PDB entry 4RB1 | X-ray diffraction, 2.75 A resolution | chains A and D of the 3 polymer chains in the assembly

[Chain A]
Name: DNA-binding transcriptional dual regulator of siderophore biosynthesis and transport(Fur family)
Organism: Magnetospirillum gryphiswaldense
Reference sequence: V6F4Q0 (V6F4Q0_9PROT); numbering as in UniProt (aligned over 1-143)
Sequence (145 residues; numbered -1 to 143; the number before each row is that of its first residue; numbers below 1 keep their minus sign (Gly-1 is residue -1)):
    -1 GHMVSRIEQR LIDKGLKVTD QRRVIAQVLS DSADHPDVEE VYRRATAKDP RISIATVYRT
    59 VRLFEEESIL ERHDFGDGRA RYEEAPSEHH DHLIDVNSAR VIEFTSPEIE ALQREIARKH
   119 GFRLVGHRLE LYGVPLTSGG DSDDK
Unresolved in the structure: -1 to 1, 134-143
Construct notes: expression tag (-1 to 0); engineered mutation Leu9 (Cys in V6F4Q0), Leu14 (Met in V6F4Q0), Val16 (Met in V6F4Q0)
Metal / ion sites: Mn2+ site 1: His33, Glu81, His88, His90, Glu101; Mn2+ site 2: His87, Asp89, Glu108, His125
What the authors report for this chain:
  - binding site for the 25-nt DNA strand (chain D): Lys15, Tyr56, Arg57
  - mutagenesis - H33A/H90A, E108A/H125A: decreased binding to Mn2+
  - mutagenesis - H33A/H90A, E108A/H125A: decreased binding to manganese ions

[Chain D]
Molecule: 25-nt DNA strand
Sequence (25 nucleotides; row label = number of the first residue in the row):
   603 CGCGATAATG ATAATCATTA TCCGC
Unresolved in the structure: 627

[Interface between chain A and chain D]
Contacting residue pairs (11; chain A residue first):
  Lys15(A) - DT623(D)  hydrogen bond to the base
  Lys15(A) - DC624(D)  phosphate contact
  Val16(A) - DT623(D)  phosphate contact
  Val16(A) - DC624(D)  hydrogen bond to the phosphate
  Arg49(A) - DA622(D)  salt bridge to the phosphate
  Ala53(A) - DA616(D)  base contact
  Tyr56(A) - DA613(D)  sugar contact
  Tyr56(A) - DT614(D)  hydrogen bond to the phosphate
  Tyr56(A) - DA615(D)  phosphate contact
  Arg57(A) - DT617(D)  hydrogen bond to the base
  Ala78(A) - DT614(D)  phosphate contact
Interface residues without a listed pair, chain A (11 interface residues in all): Leu14, Thr17, Val36, Gly76
Interface residues without a listed pair, chain D (9 interface residues in all): DT621

[Overview]
11 residues of chain A face 9 of chain D across their interface, with 4 hydrogen bonds and 1 salt bridge.
Polar pairs include Lys15(A)-DT623(D), Arg57(A)-DT617(D) and Val16(A)-DC624(D). The paper reports a binding
site for the 25-nt DNA strand (chain D) at Lys15(A), Tyr56(A) and Arg57(A); H33A/H90A and E108A/H125A of chain
A reduce binding to Mn2+.
Here chain A is DNA-binding transcriptional dual regulator of siderophore biosynthesis and transport(Fur
family) (Magnetospirillum gryphiswaldense) and chain D is a 25-nt DNA strand. Entry 4RB1 (Crystal structure of
Magnetospirillum gryphiswaldense MSR-1 Fur-Mn2+-E. coli Fur box) was determined by X-ray diffraction together
with 4RAY, 4RAZ, 4RB0 and 4RB2 from the same study.
